9FO5 - chains A and B of the 4 polymer chains in the assembly; structure by electron microscopy, 2.69 A resolution.

[Chain A]
Name: Capsid protein VP1
Organism: Human coxsackievirus A9 (strain Griggs)
Reference sequence: P21404 (POLG_CXA9); residues 1-299 here correspond to UniProt positions 569-867 (UniProt number = residue number + 568)
Chain sequence (299 residues; each row starts with the number of its first residue):
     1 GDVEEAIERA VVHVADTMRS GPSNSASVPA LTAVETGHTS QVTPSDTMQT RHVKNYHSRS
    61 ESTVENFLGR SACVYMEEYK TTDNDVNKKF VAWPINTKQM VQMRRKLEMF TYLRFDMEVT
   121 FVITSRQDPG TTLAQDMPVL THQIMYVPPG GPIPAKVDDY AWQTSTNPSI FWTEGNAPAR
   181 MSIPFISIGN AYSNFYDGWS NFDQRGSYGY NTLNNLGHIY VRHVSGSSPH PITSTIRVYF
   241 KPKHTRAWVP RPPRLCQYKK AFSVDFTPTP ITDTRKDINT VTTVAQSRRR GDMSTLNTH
Disordered / not traced: 283-299
Sequence notes: variant Val11 (Arg579 in P21404), Val12 (Cys580 in P21404), His13 (Thr581 in P21404), Ser20 (Thr588 in P21404), Asn84 (Lys652 in P21404), Asp85 (His653 in P21404), His142 (Arg710 in P21404)
Swiss-Prot annotation at these positions:
  - motif: Arg290 to Asp292 (Cell attachment site)
  - site: His299 (Cleavage)

[Chain B]
Name: Capsid protein VP2
Organism: Human coxsackievirus A9 (strain Griggs)
Reference sequence: P21404 (POLG_CXA9); residues 1-261 here correspond to UniProt positions 70-330 (UniProt number = residue number + 69)
Chain sequence (261 residues; row label = number of the first residue in the row):
     1 SPTVEECGYS DRVRSITLGN STITTQECAN VVVGYGRWPT YLRDDEATAE DQPTQPDVAT
    61 CRFYTLDSIK WEKGSVGWWW KFPEALSDMG LFGQNMQYHY LGRAGYTIHV QCNASKFHQG
   121 CLLVVCVPEA EMGGAVVGQA FSATAMANGD KAYEFTSATQ SDQTKVQTAI HNAGMGVGVG
   181 NLTIYPHQWI NLRTNNSATI VMPYINSVPM DNMFRHYNFT LMVIPFVKLD YADTASTYVP
   241 ITVTVAPMCA EYNGLRLAQA Q
Disordered / not traced: 1-9, 260-261
Sequence notes: variant Val110 (Leu179 in P21404)
Swiss-Prot annotation at these positions:
  - site: Gln261 (Cleavage)

[Chain A / chain B interface]
Contacting residue pairs - 87 pairs, chain A then chain B:
  Val34(A) - Trp189(B)
  Glu35(A) - Gln188(B)  hydrogen bond (backbone-side chain)
  Glu35(A) - Trp189(B)  hydrogen bond (backbone-backbone)
  Glu35(A) - Asn191(B)  hydrogen bond
  Glu35(A) - Thr194(B)
  Thr36(A) - Ala29(B)
  Thr36(A) - Val32(B)
  Thr36(A) - Gln188(B)  hydrogen bond (backbone-side chain)
  Thr111(A) - Glu129(B)
  Tyr112(A) - Glu129(B)  hydrogen bond
  Tyr112(A) - Ile205(B)  hydrophobic
  Tyr112(A) - Asn206(B)
  Tyr112(A) - Ser207(B)
  Asn190(A) - Ser207(B)  hydrogen bond (backbone-backbone)
  Asn190(A) - Pro209(B)
  Ala191(A) - Ser207(B)
  Phe195(A) - Glu129(B)
  Phe195(A) - Glu131(B)
  Tyr196(A) - Glu129(B)
  Tyr196(A) - Glu131(B)
  Tyr196(A) - Arg215(B)
  Tyr196(A) - His216(B)
  Asp197(A) - Lys81(B)  salt bridge
  Asp197(A) - Glu129(B)  hydrogen bond (backbone-side chain)
  Asp197(A) - Ala130(B)
  Asp197(A) - Met146(B)
  Asp197(A) - His216(B)  hydrogen bond (backbone-side chain)
  Asp197(A) - Tyr217(B)  hydrogen bond (backbone-backbone)
  Gly198(A) - Arg215(B)
  Trp199(A) - Phe141(B)
  Trp199(A) - Ser142(B)
  Trp199(A) - Ala143(B)  hydrophobic
  Trp199(A) - Arg215(B)  hydrogen bond (backbone-backbone)
  Trp199(A) - Tyr217(B)
  Ser200(A) - Arg215(B)  hydrogen bond (backbone-side chain)
  Asn201(A) - Arg215(B)
  Phe202(A) - Tyr100(B)  hydrophobic
  Phe202(A) - Phe214(B)
  Phe202(A) - Arg215(B)
  Phe202(A) - Gln259(B)  hydrogen bond (backbone-side chain)
  Gln204(A) - Glu84(B)
  Gln204(A) - Ala143(B)
  Gln204(A) - Phe214(B)  hydrogen bond (side chain-backbone)
  Gln204(A) - Tyr217(B)
  Tyr208(A) - Glu131(B)
  Tyr208(A) - Met132(B)  hydrogen bond (side chain-backbone)
  Tyr208(A) - Phe141(B)  hydrophobic
  Tyr208(A) - Met146(B)
  Gly209(A) - Glu131(B)
  Tyr210(A) - Glu131(B)  hydrogen bond (backbone-side chain)
  Val249(A) - Tyr35(B)
  Val249(A) - Pro128(B)  hydrophobic
  Pro250(A) - Ile184(B)
  Pro250(A) - Tyr185(B)
  Arg251(A) - Pro128(B)  hydrogen bond (side chain-backbone)
  Arg251(A) - Glu129(B)
  Arg251(A) - Met175(B)
  Arg251(A) - Tyr185(B)  hydrogen bond
  Pro252(A) - Val177(B)
  Pro252(A) - Asn181(B)
  Pro252(A) - Ile184(B)
  Pro252(A) - Tyr185(B)
  Pro253(A) - Val177(B)
  Arg254(A) - Gly176(B)
  Leu255(A) - Gly176(B)  hydrogen bond (backbone-backbone)
  Cys256(A) - Asn172(B)  hydrogen bond
  Cys256(A) - Gly176(B)  hydrogen bond (backbone-backbone)
  Lys260(A) - Gly138(B)
  Val264(A) - Glu131(B)
  Asp265(A) - Gly133(B)
  Asp265(A) - Gly134(B)  hydrogen bond (side chain-backbone)
  Asp265(A) - Val137(B)
  Asp265(A) - Gly138(B)  hydrogen bond (side chain-backbone)
  Phe266(A) - Val137(B)
  Phe266(A) - Asn172(B)
  Phe266(A) - Gly174(B)
  Phe266(A) - Met175(B)
  Phe266(A) - Gly176(B)
  Thr267(A) - Asn172(B)
  Pro268(A) - Thr159(B)
  Pro268(A) - Gln167(B)
  Pro268(A) - Ala169(B)  hydrophobic
  Pro268(A) - His171(B)
  Pro268(A) - Asn172(B)
  Thr269(A) - His171(B)  hydrogen bond (backbone-side chain)
  Thr269(A) - Asn172(B)  hydrogen bond (backbone-side chain)
  Ile271(A) - His171(B)
Also at the interface, not in a pair above, chain A (39 interface residues in all): Gly37, Gly189, Asp203, Lys259
Also at the interface, not in a pair above, chain B (53 interface residues in all): Asn30, Gln139, Gly178, Val179, His187, Asn195, Val208, Asn212, Thr220

[In short]
39 residues of chain A face 53 of chain B across their interface, with 24 hydrogen bonds and 1 salt bridge.
Among the polar pairs are Asp197(A)-Lys81(B), Glu35(A)-Gln188(B) and Glu35(A)-Asn191(B).
Chain A is Capsid protein VP1 and chain B is Capsid protein VP2, both from Human coxsackievirus A9 (strain
Griggs); the structure, Coxsackievirus A9 bound with compound 19 (CL313), was determined by electron
microscopy together with 8S7J, 9EXI, 9FA9, 9FCZ, 9FGN, 9FO2 and 9FP5 from the same study.
